Entry 4ZQO (X-ray diffraction, 1.76 A resolution); this record covers chain A.

[Chain A]
Name: Inosine-5'-monophosphate dehydrogenase
Organism: Mycobacterium tuberculosis (strain ATCC 25618 / H37Rv)
Notes: EC 1.1.1.205; fragment: and 253-529 linked by linker (GLY GLY)
UniProtKB: P9WKI7 (IMDH_MYCTU); numbering as in UniProt; present here: 1-125, 253-529
Amino-acid sequence (407 residues; numbered -2 to 529; 125 numbers in that range are skipped by the numbering (no residue carries them; nothing is unmodelled there); the number before each row is that of its first residue; numbers below 1 keep their minus sign (Ser-2 is residue -2)):
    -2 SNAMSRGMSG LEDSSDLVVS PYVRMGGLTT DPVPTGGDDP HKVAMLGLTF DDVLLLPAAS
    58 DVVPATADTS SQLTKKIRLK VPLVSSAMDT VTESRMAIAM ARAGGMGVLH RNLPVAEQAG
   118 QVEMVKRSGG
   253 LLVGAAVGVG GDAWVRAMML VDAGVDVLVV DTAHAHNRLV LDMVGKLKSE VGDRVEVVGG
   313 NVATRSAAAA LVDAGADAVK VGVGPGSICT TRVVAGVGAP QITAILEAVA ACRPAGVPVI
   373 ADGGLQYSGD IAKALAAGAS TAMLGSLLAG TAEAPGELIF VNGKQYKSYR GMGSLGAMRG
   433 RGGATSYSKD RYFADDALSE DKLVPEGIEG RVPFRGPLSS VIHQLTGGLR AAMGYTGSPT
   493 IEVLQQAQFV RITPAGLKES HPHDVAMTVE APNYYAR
Disordered / not traced: -2 to 27, 433-453, 528-529
Differences from the reference sequence: expression tag (-2 to 0); linker (126-127)
Swiss-Prot annotation at these positions:
  - active site: Cys341 (Thioimidate intermediate), Arg443 (Proton acceptor)
  - binding site (NAD(+)): Asp283, Asn289, Gly334 to Gly336, Thr343, Glu458
  - binding site (K(+)): Gly336, Gly338, Cys341, Glu511, Ser512, His513
  - binding site (IMP): Ser339, Asp374 to Gly376, Gly397, Ser398, Tyr421 to Gly425, Glu458
Ion coordination: K+: Gly336, Gly338, Cys341, Glu511, Ser512, His513
Residues lining bound ligands:
  - inosinic acid (IMP): Ser83, Met85, Asn313, Lys332, Pro337, Gly338, Ser339, Ile340, Cys341, Thr343, Asp374, Gly375, Gly376, Leu377, Met395, Leu396, Gly397, Ser398, Tyr421, Gly423, Met424, Gly425, Ser426, Glu458, Gly459
  - s-1,2-propanediol (PGO): Gln69, Arg365, Gly368, Val369, Pro370, Ser392, Gln497
  - Q67 (N~2~-(2,3-dichlorophenyl)-N-[2-(pyridin-4-yl)-1,3-benzoxazol-5-yl]-L-alaninamide): Ser57, Asp58, Val59, Val60, Pro61, Ala285, His286, Asn289, Leu291, Thr343, Met424, Gly425, Met430, Leu455, Val456, Glu458, Ala483, Gly486, Tyr487
What the authors report for this chain:
  - binding site for Q67: Ser57, Val60, Pro61, His286, Arg290, Met424, Gly425, Met430, Leu455, Glu458, Tyr487
  - catalytic residues: Cys341, Arg443 (citing earlier work)

[Summary]
Ligands of chain A: inosinic acid, compound Q67 and s-1,2-propanediol. From UniProt: active-site residues
Cys341 and Arg443, 7 NAD+-binding residues, 6 K+-binding residues and 12 IMP-binding residues. The paper
reports catalytic residues Cys341 and Arg443; a binding site for Q67 at Ser57, Val60 and Pro61 among others.
Chain A is Inosine-5'-monophosphate dehydrogenase (Mycobacterium tuberculosis (strain ATCC 25618 / H37Rv));
the structure, Crystal Structure of the Catalytic Domain of the Inosine Monophosphate Dehydrogenase from
Mycobacterium tuberculosis in the ..., was determined by X-ray diffraction (same publication as 4ZQM, 4ZQN,
4ZQP and 4ZQR).
